Entry 8A8U (electron microscopy, 3.62 A resolution); this record covers chains E and G of the 7 polymer chains in the assembly.

== Chain E ==
Molecule: ATP-dependent Clp protease ATP-binding subunit ClpC1
Organism: Mycobacterium tuberculosis
Notes: EC 3.4.-.-
Reference sequence: P9WPC9 (CLPC1_MYCTU); numbering as in UniProt (aligned over 1-848)
Chain sequence (856 residues; numbered 1 to 856; the number before each row is that of its first residue):
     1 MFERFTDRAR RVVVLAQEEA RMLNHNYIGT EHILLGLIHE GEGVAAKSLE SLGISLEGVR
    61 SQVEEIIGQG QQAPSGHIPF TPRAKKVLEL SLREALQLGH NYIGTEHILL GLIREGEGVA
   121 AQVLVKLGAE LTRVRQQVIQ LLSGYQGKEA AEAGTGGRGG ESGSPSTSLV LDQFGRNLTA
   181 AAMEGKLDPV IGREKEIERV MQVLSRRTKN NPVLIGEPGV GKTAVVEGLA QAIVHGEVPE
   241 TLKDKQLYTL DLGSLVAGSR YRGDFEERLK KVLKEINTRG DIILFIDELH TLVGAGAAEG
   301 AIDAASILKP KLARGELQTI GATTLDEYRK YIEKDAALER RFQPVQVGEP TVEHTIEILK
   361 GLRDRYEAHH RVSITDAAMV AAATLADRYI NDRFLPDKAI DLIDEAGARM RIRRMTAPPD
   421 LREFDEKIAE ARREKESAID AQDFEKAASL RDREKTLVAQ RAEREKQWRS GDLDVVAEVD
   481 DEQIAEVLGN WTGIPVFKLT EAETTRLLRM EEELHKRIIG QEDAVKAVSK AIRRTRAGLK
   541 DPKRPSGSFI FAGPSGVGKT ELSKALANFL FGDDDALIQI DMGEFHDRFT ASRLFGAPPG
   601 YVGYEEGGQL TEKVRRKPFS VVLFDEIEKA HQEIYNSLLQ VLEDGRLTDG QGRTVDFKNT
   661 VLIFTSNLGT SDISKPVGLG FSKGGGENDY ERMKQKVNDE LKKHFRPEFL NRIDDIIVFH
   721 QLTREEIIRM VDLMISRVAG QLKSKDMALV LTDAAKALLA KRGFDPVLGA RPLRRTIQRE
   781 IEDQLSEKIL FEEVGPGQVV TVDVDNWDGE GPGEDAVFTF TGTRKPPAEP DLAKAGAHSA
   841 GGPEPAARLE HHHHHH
Not modelled in the structure: 1-167, 296-301, 416-475, 671-689, 822-856
Differences from the reference sequence: expression tag (849-856)
Swiss-Prot annotation at these positions:
  - binding site (ATP): Gly-216 to Thr-223, Gly-553 to Thr-560
Ligand contacts:
  - ADP (adenosine-5'-diphosphate), molecule 1: Asp-188, Pro-189, Val-190, Ile-191, Arg-193, Gly-219, Val-220, Gly-221, Lys-222, Thr-223, Ala-224, Asp-287, Ile-358, Leu-362, Pro-396, Asp-397
  - ADP, molecule 2: Arg-517, Ile-518, Ile-519, Pro-554, Ser-555, Gly-556, Val-557, Gly-558, Lys-559, Thr-560, Glu-561, Asn-667, Met-730, Leu-733, Met-734, Ala-770, Arg-771
From the paper describing this entry:
  - mutagenesis - F444A: increased catalytic activity (ATPase activity)
  - mutagenesis - F444A: unchanged catalytic activity on FITC-casein
  - mutagenesis - F444A: unchanged catalytic activity on GFPssra

== Chain G ==
Molecule: Bound polypeptide
Organism: Mycobacterium tuberculosis
Chain sequence (23 residues; each row starts with the number of its first residue; X marks 23 residues of unknown identity (built as UNK)):
     1 XXXXXXXXXX XXXXXXXXXX XXX

== Interface between chain E and chain G ==
Chain E residues in contact with chain G, 8 residues: Arg-260, Tyr-261, Arg-262, Arg-588, Phe-589, Gly-600, Tyr-601, Val-602

== Overview ==
Chain E and chain G make no direct contact in this assembly. Bound to chain E: ADP. From UniProt: 16
ATP-binding residues on chain E. The paper reports that F444A of chain E increases catalytic activity (ATPase
activity); F444A of chain E leaves catalytic activity on FITC-casein unchanged.
Here chain E is ATP-dependent Clp protease ATP-binding subunit ClpC1 and chain G is Bound polypeptide, both
from Mycobacterium tuberculosis. Entry 8A8U (Mycobacterium tuberculosis ClpC1 hexamer structure) was
determined by electron microscopy together with 8A8V and 8A8W from the same study.
